Entry 6OAH (X-ray diffraction, 2.20 A resolution); this record covers chain F.

# Chain F
Protein: Farnesyl pyrophosphate synthase
Organism: Homo sapiens
Notes: EC 2.5.1.10, 2.5.1.1
UniProt: P14324 (FPPS_HUMAN); residues 1-353 here correspond to UniProt positions 67-419 (UniProt number = residue number + 66)
Sequence (375 residues; each row starts with the number of its first residue; numbers below 1 keep their minus sign (Met-21 is residue -21)):
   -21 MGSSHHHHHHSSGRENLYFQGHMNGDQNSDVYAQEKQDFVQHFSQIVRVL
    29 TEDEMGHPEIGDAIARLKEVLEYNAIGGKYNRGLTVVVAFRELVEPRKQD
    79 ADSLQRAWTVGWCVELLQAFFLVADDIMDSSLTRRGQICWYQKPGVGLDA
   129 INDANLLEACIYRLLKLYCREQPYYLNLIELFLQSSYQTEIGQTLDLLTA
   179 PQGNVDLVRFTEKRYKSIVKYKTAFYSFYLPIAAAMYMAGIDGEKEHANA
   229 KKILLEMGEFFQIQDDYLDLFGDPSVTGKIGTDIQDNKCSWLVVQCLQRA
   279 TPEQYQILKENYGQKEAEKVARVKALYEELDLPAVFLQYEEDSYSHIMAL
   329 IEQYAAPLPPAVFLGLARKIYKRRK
Disordered / not traced: -21 to 6, 31, 351-353
Differences from the reference sequence: initiating methionine (-21); expression tag (-20 to 0)
Swiss-Prot annotation at these positions:
  - binding site (isopentenyl diphosphate): Lys57, Arg60, Gln96, Arg113
  - binding site (Mg(2+)): Asp103, Asp107
  - binding site (dimethylallyl diphosphate): Arg112, Lys200, Thr201, Gln240, Lys257, Lys266
  - site (Important for determining product chain length): Phe98, Phe99
  - modified residue: Lys57 (N6-(2-hydroxyisobutyryl)lysine), Lys287 (N6-acetyllysine)
Residues lining bound ligands:
  - M2V ([(1R)-1-{[6-(3-chloro-4-methylphenyl)thieno[2,3-d]pyrimidin-4-yl]amino}-2-phenylethyl]phosphonic acid), molecule 1: Tyr10, Lys57, Asn59, Arg60, Thr63, Ser205, Phe206, Phe239, Gln242, Leu344, Lys347, Ile348, Tyr349, Lys350
  - M2V, molecule 2: Ala312, Leu315, Gln316, Glu318, Glu319, Tyr322, Tyr349, Lys350

# Summary
Ligands of chain F: compound M2V. UniProt lists 4 isopentenyl diphosphate-binding residues, Mg2+-binding
residues Asp103 and Asp107 and 6 dimethylallyl diphosphate-binding residues.
Chain F is Farnesyl pyrophosphate synthase (Homo sapiens); the structure, Crystal structure of human FPPS in
complex with an allosteric inhibitor YF-02-78, was determined by X-ray diffraction (same publication as 6N7Y,
6N7Z, 6N82, 6N83 and 6OAG).
